6SIU - chains A and D of the 4 polymer chains in the assembly; structure by X-ray diffraction, 2.49 A resolution.

[Chain A]
Name: Protein adenylyltransferase and cysteine protease IbpA
Organism: Histophilus somni (strain 2336)
Notes: EC 2.7.7.-, 3.4.22.-
Reference sequence: Q06277 (IBPA_HISS2); residues 3483-3797 here = UniProt positions 3483-3797
Chain sequence (316 residues; each row starts with the number of its first residue):
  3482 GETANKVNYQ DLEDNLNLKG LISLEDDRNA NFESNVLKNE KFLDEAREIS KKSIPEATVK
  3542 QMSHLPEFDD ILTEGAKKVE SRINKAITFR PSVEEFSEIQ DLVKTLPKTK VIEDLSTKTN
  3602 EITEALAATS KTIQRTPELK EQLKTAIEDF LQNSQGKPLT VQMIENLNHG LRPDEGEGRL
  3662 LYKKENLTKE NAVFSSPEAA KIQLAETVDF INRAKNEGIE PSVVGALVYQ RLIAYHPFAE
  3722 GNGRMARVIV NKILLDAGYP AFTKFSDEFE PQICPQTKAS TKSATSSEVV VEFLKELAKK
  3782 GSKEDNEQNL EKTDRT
Not modelled in the structure: 3482-3486, 3782-3797
Differences from the reference sequence: expression tag (3482); engineered mutation Cys3755 (Ile in Q06277)
Covalently attached groups: compound LJN linked to Cys3755
Residues lining bound ligands:
  - GDP (guanosine-5'-diphosphate): Thr3669, Glu3671, Asn3672
  - LJN ([(2R,3S,4R,5R)-5-[4-(acetamidomethyl)-1,2,3-triazol-1-yl]-3,4-bis(oxidanyl)oxolan-2-yl]methyl dihydrogen phosphate): Thr3610, Lys3670, Ala3673, Phe3675, Tyr3710, Ile3714, His3717, Ala3720, Glu3721, Gly3722, Asn3723, Gly3724, Arg3728, Glu3751, Pro3752, Ile3754
Swiss-Prot annotation at these positions:
  - region: Ile3535 to Ala3557 (Arm region)
  - binding site (ATP): Lys3670, Glu3671, Gly3722 to Gly3724, Arg3728, Gln3757
  - mutagenesis: Ile3535 to Pro3536 (Reduced adenylyltransferase toward Rho GTPase family proteins), Ile3552 to Leu3553 (Reduced adenylyltransferase toward Rho GTPase family proteins), Leu3668 to Lys3670 (Reduced adenylyltransferase activity), His3717 (H3717A: Abolishes adenylyltransferase activity), Asn3723 (N3723A: Does not affect adenylyltransferase activity), Gly3724 (G3724A: Nucleotide-binding mutant. No adenylyltransferase activity abd reduced toxicity), Arg3725 (R3725A: Does not affect adenylyltransferase activity), Arg3728 (R3728A: Does not affect adenylyltransferase activity)

[Chain D]
Name: Cell division control protein 42 homolog
Organism: Homo sapiens
Notes: EC 3.6.5.2
Reference sequence: P60953 (CDC42_HUMAN); residue numbers follow UniProt; this construct covers 1-191
Chain sequence (192 residues; row label = number of the first residue in the row; numbering starts at 0):
     0 GMQTIKCVVV GDGAVGKTCL LISYTTNKFP SEYVPTVFDN YAVTVMIGGE PYTLGLFDTA
    60 GQEDYDRLRP LSYPQTDVFL VCFSVVSPSS FENVKEKWVP EITHHCPKTP FLLVGTQIDL
   120 RDDPSTIEKL AKNKQKPITP ETAEKLARDL KAVKYVECSA LTQKGLKNVF DEAILAALEP
   180 PEPKKSRRCV LL
Not modelled in the structure: 0, 180-191
Differences from the reference sequence: expression tag (0)
Covalently attached groups: compound LJN linked to Tyr32
Residues lining bound ligands: GDP (guanosine-5'-diphosphate): Asp11, Gly12, Ala13, Val14, Gly15, Lys16, Thr17, Cys18, Phe28, Val33, Thr35, Gln61, Gln116, Asp118, Leu119, Ser158, Ala159, Leu160
Swiss-Prot annotation at these positions:
  - motif: Tyr32 to Tyr40 (Effector region)
  - binding site (GTP): Gly10 to Thr17, Asp57 to Gln61, Thr115 to Asp118
  - modified residue: Tyr32 (Microbial infection: O-AMP-tyrosine), Thr35 (Microbial infection: O-AMP-threonine), Tyr64 (Phosphotyrosine), Cys188 (Cysteine methyl ester)
  - lipidation: Cys188 (S-geranylgeranyl cysteine)
  - glycosylation: Tyr32 (Microbial infection: O-linked (GlcNAc) tyrosine), Thr35 (Microbial infection: O-alpha-linked (GlcNAc) threonine)
  - natural variant: Tyr64 (Y64C: In TKS)
  - mutagenesis: Gly12 (G12V: Constitutively active. Interacts with PARD6 proteins. Does not inhibit filopodia formation. No effect on NR3C2 transcriptional activity), Thr17 (T17N: Constitutively inactive. Does not interact with PARD6 proteins. Inhibits filopodia formation. No effect on NR3C2 transcriptional activity), Tyr32 (Y32F: Abolishes AMPylation by Haemophilus IbpA), Gln61 (Q61L: Constitutively active. Interacts with PARD6 proteins)

[Interface between chain A and chain D]
Contacting residue pairs (41):
  Ser3531(A) - Leu67(D)
  Lys3533(A) - Asn39(D)
  Ser3534(A) - Ser71(D)  hydrogen bond
  Ile3535(A) - Leu67(D)  hydrophobic
  Ile3535(A) - Leu70(D)
  Pro3536(A) - Lys5(D)
  Pro3536(A) - Leu70(D)
  Pro3536(A) - Pro73(D)
  Pro3536(A) - Gln74(D)
  Ala3538(A) - Gln74(D)
  Thr3539(A) - Pro73(D)
  Phe3549(A) - Leu70(D)  hydrophobic
  Ile3552(A) - Arg66(D)
  Ile3552(A) - Leu67(D)
  Ile3552(A) - Leu70(D)  hydrophobic
  Glu3555(A) - Arg66(D)  salt bridge
  Gly3556(A) - Asp63(D)
  Gly3556(A) - Tyr64(D)
  Ala3557(A) - Tyr64(D)
  Lys3559(A) - Asp63(D)
  Arg3563(A) - Asp63(D)  salt bridge
  Glu3666(A) - Pro34(D)
  Glu3666(A) - Asp38(D)
  Asn3667(A) - Pro34(D)
  Asn3667(A) - Thr35(D)  hydrogen bond (backbone-backbone)
  Leu3668(A) - Tyr32(D)
  Leu3668(A) - Val33(D)
  Leu3668(A) - Pro34(D)  hydrophobic
  Leu3668(A) - Thr35(D)
  Thr3669(A) - Tyr32(D)
  Thr3669(A) - Val33(D)  hydrogen bond (backbone-backbone)
  Thr3669(A) - Pro34(D)
  Lys3670(A) - Tyr32(D)
  Asn3672(A) - Ala13(D)
  Phe3675(A) - Tyr32(D)  hydrophobic
  His3717(A) - Tyr32(D)
  Glu3721(A) - Glu31(D)
  Glu3721(A) - Tyr32(D)
  Thr3758(A) - Gly12(D)
  Thr3758(A) - Ala13(D)
  Thr3758(A) - Gln61(D)
Interface residues without a listed pair, chain A (31 interface residues in all): Met3543, Glu3548, Leu3553, Val3560, Glu3671, Ala3720, Lys3759
Interface residues without a listed pair, chain D (20 interface residues in all): Val36

[Overview]
31 residues of chain A and 20 residues of chain D are in contact; the contacts include 3 hydrogen bonds and 2
salt bridges. Among the polar pairs are Glu3555(A)-Arg66(D), Arg3563(A)-Asp63(D) and Ser3534(A)-Ser71(D). GDP
is bound between chain A and chain D.
Chain A is Protein adenylyltransferase and cysteine protease IbpA (Histophilus somni (strain 2336)) and chain
D is Cell division control protein 42 homolog (Homo sapiens); the structure, Crystal structure of IbpAFic2
covalently tethered to Cdc42, was determined by X-ray diffraction.
